PDB entry 8F2A | electron microscopy, 2.20 A resolution | chains A and N of the 7 polymer chains in the assembly

[Chain A]
Name: Guanine nucleotide-binding protein G(s) subunit alpha isoforms short
From: Homo sapiens
UniProt: P63092 (GNAS2_HUMAN); residue numbers follow UniProt; this construct covers 1-394
Amino-acid sequence (394 residues; each row starts with the number of its first residue):
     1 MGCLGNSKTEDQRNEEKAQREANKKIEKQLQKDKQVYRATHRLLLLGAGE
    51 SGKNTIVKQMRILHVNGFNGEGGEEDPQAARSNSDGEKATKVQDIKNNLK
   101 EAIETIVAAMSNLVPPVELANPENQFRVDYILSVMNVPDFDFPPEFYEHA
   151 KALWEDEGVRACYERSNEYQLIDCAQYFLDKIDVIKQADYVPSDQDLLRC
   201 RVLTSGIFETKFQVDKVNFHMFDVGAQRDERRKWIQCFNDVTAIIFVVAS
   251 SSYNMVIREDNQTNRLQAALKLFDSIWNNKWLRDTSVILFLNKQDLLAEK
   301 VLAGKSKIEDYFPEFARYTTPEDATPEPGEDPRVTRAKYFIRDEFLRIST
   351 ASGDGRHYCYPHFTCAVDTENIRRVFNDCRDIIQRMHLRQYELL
Unresolved in the structure: 1-10, 61-203, 254-263
Differences from the reference sequence: engineered mutation N54 (Ser in P63092), A226 (Gly in P63092), A268 (Glu in P63092), K271 (Asn in P63092), D274 (Lys in P63092), K280 (Arg in P63092), D284 (Thr in P63092), T285 (Ile in P63092)

[Chain N]
Name: nanobody 35
From: Lama glama
Notes: antibody fragment or engineered binder
Amino-acid sequence (138 residues; numbered 1 to 138; the number before each row is that of its first residue):
     1 QVQLQESGGGLVQPGGSLRLSCAASGFTFSNYKMNWVRQAPGKGLEWVSD
    51 ISQSGASISYTGSVKGRFTISRDNAKNTLYLQMNSLKPEDTAVYYCARCP
   101 APFTRDCFDVTSTTYAYRGQGTQVTVSSHHHHHHEPEA
Unresolved in the structure: 129-138
Disulfide bonds: C22-C96, C99-C107

[Chain A / chain N interface]
Contacting residue pairs - 34 pairs, chain A then chain N:
  R228(A) with T114(N), hydrogen bond
  D229(A) with D109(N); S112(N), hydrogen bond; T113(N), hydrogen bond (side chain-backbone)
  E230(A) with D109(N); S112(N); T114(N); Y115(N)
  R231(A) with D109(N), hydrogen bond (backbone-side chain)
  R232(A) with P100(N); F108(N); D109(N), salt bridge; Y115(N)
  I235(A) with F108(N), hydrophobic
  Q267(A) with W47(N); T61(N)
  K271(A) with W47(N); D50(N), salt bridge
  L272(A) with F108(N), hydrophobic
  S275(A) with D106(N); C107(N); F108(N)
  I276(A) with F108(N), hydrophobic
  N278(A) with R105(N), hydrogen bond; D106(N)
  N279(A) with D106(N), hydrogen bond; F108(N)
  R283(A) with R105(N)
  D310(A) with S63(N)
  Y311(A) with G62(N); S63(N)
  P313(A) with G62(N)
  E314(A) with K65(N), salt bridge
  S352(A) with R105(N), hydrogen bond
Interface residues without a listed pair, chain A (22 interface residues in all): N264, W277, R356
Interface residues without a listed pair, chain N (18 interface residues in all): Y60, Y117

[In short]
Chain A and chain N form an interface of 22 and 18 residues respectively, with 7 hydrogen bonds and 3 salt
bridges. Polar pairs include R232(A)-D109(N), K271(A)-D50(N) and E314(A)-K65(N).
Chain A is Guanine nucleotide-binding protein G(s) subunit alpha isoforms short (Homo sapiens) and chain N is
nanobody 35 (Lama glama); the structure, Human Amylin3 Receptor in complex with Gs and Pramlintide analogue
peptide San385 (Cluster 5 conformation), was determined by electron microscopy together with 8F0J, 8F0K and
8F2B from the same study.
